8APD - chains L and M of the 42 polymer chains in the assembly; structure by electron microscopy, 3.70 A resolution.

== Chain L ==
Protein: subunit-e
Source organism: Trypanosoma brucei brucei
Reference sequence: Q387J1 (Q387J1_TRYB2); residues 1-92 here correspond to UniProt positions 15-106 (UniProt number = residue number + 14)
Amino-acid sequence (92 residues; numbered 1 to 92; the number before each row is that of its first residue):
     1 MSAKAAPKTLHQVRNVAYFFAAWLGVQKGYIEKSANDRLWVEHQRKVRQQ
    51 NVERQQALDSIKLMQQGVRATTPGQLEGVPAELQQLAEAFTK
Disordered / not traced: 1-3, 69-92

== Chain M ==
Protein: subunit-g
Source organism: Trypanosoma brucei brucei
Reference sequence: C9ZJA0 (C9ZJA0_TRYB9); residue numbers follow UniProt; this construct covers 1-144
Amino-acid sequence (144 residues; numbered 1 to 144; the number before each row is that of its first residue):
     1 MSSTKCAVACKIMTPLCNAASKVQARSAKKLAALTDAGIQKTISEHNANG
    51 TDAAVSSTKRYLAEQRQLFHYRVVRFFDECHYIISGEYFAQYTKVNLIWD
   101 LRFLTKLVVLFLIGTVLGRQSIFPPIDPDSPLVEALVTKVNPNY
Disordered / not traced: 1-15

== Chain L / chain M interface ==
Pairs across the interface (58):
  Lys4(L) - Val74(M)
  Lys4(L) - Asp78(M)  salt bridge
  Ala6(L) - Tyr82(M)  hydrophobic
  Pro7(L) - Arg75(M)
  Pro7(L) - Tyr82(M)
  Thr9(L) - Arg75(M)  hydrogen bond (backbone-side chain)
  Thr9(L) - Glu79(M)
  Leu10(L) - Glu79(M)
  Leu10(L) - Ile83(M)  hydrophobic
  Leu10(L) - Tyr88(M)  hydrophobic
  His11(L) - Glu79(M)
  Gln12(L) - Arg72(M)  hydrogen bond
  Gln12(L) - Phe76(M)
  Gln12(L) - Glu79(M)
  Val13(L) - Phe76(M)  hydrophobic
  Val13(L) - Glu79(M)  hydrogen bond (backbone-side chain)
  Val13(L) - Cys80(M)  hydrophobic
  Arg14(L) - Trp99(M)
  Arg14(L) - Asp100(M)  salt bridge
  Arg14(L) - Phe103(M)
  Val16(L) - Phe76(M)  hydrophobic
  Ala17(L) - Phe103(M)  hydrophobic
  Ala17(L) - Leu107(M)
  Tyr18(L) - Phe103(M)  hydrophobic
  Tyr18(L) - Lys106(M)
  Tyr18(L) - Leu107(M)  hydrophobic
  Tyr18(L) - Leu110(M)  hydrophobic
  Ala21(L) - Leu107(M)
  Ala21(L) - Phe111(M)
  Ala22(L) - Leu110(M)
  Ala22(L) - Gly114(M)
  Leu24(L) - Phe111(M)
  Gly25(L) - Phe111(M)
  Gly25(L) - Gly114(M)
  Gly25(L) - Thr115(M)  hydrogen bond (backbone-backbone)
  Val26(L) - Gly114(M)  hydrogen bond (backbone-backbone)
  Val26(L) - Thr115(M)
  Val26(L) - Gly118(M)
  Lys28(L) - Phe111(M)
  Lys28(L) - Thr115(M)
  Gly29(L) - Thr115(M)
  Gly29(L) - Gly118(M)
  Gly29(L) - Arg119(M)
  Tyr30(L) - Gly118(M)
  Glu32(L) - Arg119(M)  salt bridge
  Glu32(L) - Pro124(M)
  Glu32(L) - Pro125(M)
  Lys33(L) - Arg119(M)
  Lys33(L) - Gln120(M)
  Asn36(L) - Pro125(M)
  Asn36(L) - Ile126(M)  hydrogen bond (side chain-backbone)
  Asn36(L) - Asp127(M)  hydrogen bond
  Leu39(L) - Asp127(M)
  Leu39(L) - Pro128(M)
  Trp40(L) - Ile126(M)  hydrogen bond (side chain-backbone)
  Trp40(L) - Asp127(M)
  Trp40(L) - Pro128(M)  hydrophobic
  His43(L) - Pro128(M)
Also at the interface, not in a pair above, chain L (27 interface residues in all): Asn15
Also at the interface, not in a pair above, chain M (29 interface residues in all): Val133, Leu136

== Overview ==
27 residues of chain L face 29 of chain M across their interface; the contacts include 8 hydrogen bonds and 3
salt bridges. Polar pairs include Lys4(L)-Asp78(M), Arg14(L)-Asp100(M) and Glu32(L)-Arg119(M).
Here chain L is subunit-e and chain M is subunit-g, both from Trypanosoma brucei brucei. Entry 8APD
(rotational state 1d of the Trypanosoma brucei mitochondrial ATP synthase dimer) was determined by electron
microscopy (same publication as 8AP6, 8AP7, 8AP8, 8AP9, 8APA, 8APB and 7 further entries).
